PDB entry 7Q5B | electron microscopy, 3.98 A resolution | chains S and A of the 13 polymer chains in the assembly

Chain S:
Molecule: 31-nt DNA strand
Sequence (31 nucleotides; row label = number of the first residue in the row):
    19 GAGCCCGTAA TACAACAAAA TCCAACAAAT A

Chain A:
Protein: Transposon Ty3-G Gag-Pol polyprotein
Organism: Saccharomyces cerevisiae S288C
UniProt: Q99315 (YG31B_YEAST); residues -1010 to 536 here correspond to UniProt positions 1-1547 (UniProt number = residue number + 1011)
Chain sequence (1547 residues; each row starts with the number of its first residue; numbers below 1 keep their minus sign (Met-1010 is residue -1010)):
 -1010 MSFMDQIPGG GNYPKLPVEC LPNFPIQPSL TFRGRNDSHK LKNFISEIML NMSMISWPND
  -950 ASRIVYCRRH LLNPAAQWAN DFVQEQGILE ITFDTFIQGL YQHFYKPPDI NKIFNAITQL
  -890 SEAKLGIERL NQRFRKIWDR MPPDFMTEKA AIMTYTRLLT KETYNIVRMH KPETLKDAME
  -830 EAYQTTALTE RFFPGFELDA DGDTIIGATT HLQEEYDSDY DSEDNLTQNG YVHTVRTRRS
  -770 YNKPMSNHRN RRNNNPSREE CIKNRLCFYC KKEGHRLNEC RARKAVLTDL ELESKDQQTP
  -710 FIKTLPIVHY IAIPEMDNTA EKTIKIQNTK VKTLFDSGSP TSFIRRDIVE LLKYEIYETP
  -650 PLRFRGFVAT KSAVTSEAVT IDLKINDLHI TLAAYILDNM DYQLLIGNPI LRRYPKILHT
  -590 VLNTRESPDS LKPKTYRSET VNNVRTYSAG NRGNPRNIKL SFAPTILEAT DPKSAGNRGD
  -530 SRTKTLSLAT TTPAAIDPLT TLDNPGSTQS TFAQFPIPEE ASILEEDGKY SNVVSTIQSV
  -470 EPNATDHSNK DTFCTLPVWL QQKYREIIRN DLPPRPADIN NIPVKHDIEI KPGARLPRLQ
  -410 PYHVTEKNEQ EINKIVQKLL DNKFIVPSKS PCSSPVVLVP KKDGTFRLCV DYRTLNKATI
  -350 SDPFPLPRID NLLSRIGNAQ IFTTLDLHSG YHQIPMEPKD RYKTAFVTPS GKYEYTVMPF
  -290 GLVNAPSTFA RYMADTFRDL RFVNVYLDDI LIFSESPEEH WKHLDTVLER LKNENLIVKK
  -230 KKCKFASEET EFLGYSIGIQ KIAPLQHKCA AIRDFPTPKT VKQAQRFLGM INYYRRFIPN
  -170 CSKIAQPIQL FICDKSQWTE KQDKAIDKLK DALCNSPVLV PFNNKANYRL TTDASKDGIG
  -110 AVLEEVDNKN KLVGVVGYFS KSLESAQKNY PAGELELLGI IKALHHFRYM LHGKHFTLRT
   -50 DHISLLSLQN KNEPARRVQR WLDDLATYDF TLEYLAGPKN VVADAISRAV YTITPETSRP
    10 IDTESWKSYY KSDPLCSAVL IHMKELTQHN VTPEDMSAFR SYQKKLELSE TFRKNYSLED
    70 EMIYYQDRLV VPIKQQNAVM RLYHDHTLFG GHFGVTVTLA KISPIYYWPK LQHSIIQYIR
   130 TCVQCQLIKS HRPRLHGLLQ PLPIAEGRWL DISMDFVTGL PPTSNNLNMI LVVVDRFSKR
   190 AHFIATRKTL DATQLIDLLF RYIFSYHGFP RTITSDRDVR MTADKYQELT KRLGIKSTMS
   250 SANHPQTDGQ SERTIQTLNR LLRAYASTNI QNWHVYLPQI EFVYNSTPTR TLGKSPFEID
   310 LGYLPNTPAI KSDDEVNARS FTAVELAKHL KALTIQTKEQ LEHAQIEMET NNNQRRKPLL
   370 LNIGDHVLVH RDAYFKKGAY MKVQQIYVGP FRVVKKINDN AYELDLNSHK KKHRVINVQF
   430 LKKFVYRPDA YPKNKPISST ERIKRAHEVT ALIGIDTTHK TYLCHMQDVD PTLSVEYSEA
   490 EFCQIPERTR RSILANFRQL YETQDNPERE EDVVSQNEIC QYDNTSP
Not modelled in the structure: -1010 to 16, 198-200, 438-536
UniProt features mapped onto this chain:
  - zinc finger: Arg-746 to Ala-729 (CCHC-type)
  - region: His95 to Cys134 (Integrase-type zinc finger-like)
  - active site: Asp-675 (For protease activity)
  - binding site (Mg(2+)): Asp-325, Asp-263, Asp-262, Asp-118, Glu-75, Asp-50, Asp164, Asp225
  - site (Cleavage): Gly-804, Ala-803, His-778, Thr-777, His-702, Tyr-701, Asn-569, Asn-568, Ser-476, Thr-475, Tyr0, Thr1, Ser26, Ala27
  - modified residue: Ser-1009 (N-acetylserine)

Interface between chain S and chain A:
Residue-residue contacts - 17 pairs, chain S then chain A:
  DA33(S) - Gln265(A)  hydrogen bond to the sugar
  DC34(S) - Glu261(A)  base contact
  DC34(S) - Gln265(A)  sugar contact
  DC34(S) - Asn268(A)  sugar contact
  DA35(S) - Arg143(A)  hydrogen bond to the base
  DA35(S) - Pro254(A)  base contact
  DA35(S) - Gln255(A)  base contact
  DA35(S) - Glu261(A)  sugar contact
  DA35(S) - Asn268(A)  phosphate contact
  DA36(S) - Thr167(A)  sugar contact
  DA36(S) - Pro254(A)  phosphate contact
  DA36(S) - Glu261(A)  phosphate contact
  DA37(S) - Val166(A)  phosphate contact
  DA37(S) - Thr167(A)  hydrogen bond to the sugar
  DA37(S) - Gly168(A)  sugar contact
  DA38(S) - Leu169(A)  phosphate contact
  DA38(S) - Pro170(A)  phosphate contact
Also at the interface, not in a pair above, chain A (16 interface residues in all): Arg262, Ile264, Arg272, Lys386, Gly387

In short:
The interface between chain S and chain A involves 6 residues on one side and 16 on the other; the contacts
include 3 hydrogen bonds. Among the polar pairs are DA35(S)-Arg143(A), DA33(S)-Gln265(A) and
DA37(S)-Thr167(A).
Here chain S is a 31-nt DNA strand and chain A is Transposon Ty3-G Gag-Pol polyprotein (Saccharomyces
cerevisiae S288C). Entry 7Q5B (Cryo-EM structure of Ty3 retrotransposon targeting a TFIIIB-bound tRNA gene)
was determined by electron microscopy.
